Entry 6XRT (electron microscopy, 3.90 A resolution); this record covers chains F and C of the 8 polymer chains in the assembly.

[Chain F]
Molecule: Envelope glycoprotein gp160
Source organism: Human immunodeficiency virus 1
Reference sequence: Q2N0S6 (Q2N0S6_9HIV1); the construct lacks a stretch of the UniProt sequence and is renumbered around it, so the offset changes along the chain: 31-141 = UniProt 30-140; 150-185 = UniProt 141-176; 188-309 = UniProt 187-308; 312-321 = UniProt 309-318; 2 more segments
Amino-acid sequence (476 residues; row label = number of the first residue in the row; note: 13 numbers in that range are skipped by the numbering (no residue carries them; nothing is unmodelled there); a row labelled like 185A-185J holds insertion residues (185A, then the next letters in order)):
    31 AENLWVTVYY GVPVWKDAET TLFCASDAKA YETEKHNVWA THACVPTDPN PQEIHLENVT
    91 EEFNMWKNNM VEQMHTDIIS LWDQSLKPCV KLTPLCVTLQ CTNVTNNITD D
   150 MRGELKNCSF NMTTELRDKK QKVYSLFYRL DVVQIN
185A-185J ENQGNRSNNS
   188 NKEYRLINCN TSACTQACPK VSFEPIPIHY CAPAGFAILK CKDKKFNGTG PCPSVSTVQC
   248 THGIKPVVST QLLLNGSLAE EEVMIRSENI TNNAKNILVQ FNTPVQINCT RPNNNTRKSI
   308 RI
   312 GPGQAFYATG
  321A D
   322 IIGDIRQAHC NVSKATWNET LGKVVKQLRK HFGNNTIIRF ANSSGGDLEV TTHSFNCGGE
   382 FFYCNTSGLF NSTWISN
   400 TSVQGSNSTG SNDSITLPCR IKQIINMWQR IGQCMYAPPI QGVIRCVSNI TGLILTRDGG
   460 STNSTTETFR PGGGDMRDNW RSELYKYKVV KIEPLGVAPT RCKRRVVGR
Not modelled in the structure: 31, 59-65, 185A-185J, 400-410, 507-508
Construct notes: conflict Cys201 (Ile200 in Q2N0S6), Asn332 (Thr330 in Q2N0S6), Cys433 (Ala430 in Q2N0S6), Cys501 (Ala498 in Q2N0S6)
Disulfide bonds: Cys54-Cys74, Cys119-Cys205, Cys126-Cys196, Cys131-Cys157, Cys201-Cys433, Cys218-Cys247, Cys228-Cys239, Cys296-Cys331, Cys378-Cys445, Cys385-Cys418
Covalently attached groups: N-acetylglucosamine (NAG) linked to Asn88, Asn133, Asn156, Asn197, Asn234, Asn276, Asn295, Asn301, Asn332, Asn339, Asn355, Asn363, Asn386, Asn392, Asn448; glycan linked to Asn160, Asn262
From the paper describing this entry:
  - post-translational modification sites: Asn160
  - mutagenesis - R166G (>100-fold), R166K (5-fold), R166S (>100-fold), R166T (>100-fold): decreased binding to mature rhesus bNAb mAbs

[Chain C]
Molecule: HIV-1 Envelope Glycoprotein BG505 SOSIP.664 gp41
Source organism: Human immunodeficiency virus 1
Reference sequence: Q2N0S6 (Q2N0S6_9HIV1); residues 512-664 here correspond to UniProt positions 509-661 (UniProt number = residue number - 3)
Amino-acid sequence (153 residues; numbered 512 to 664; the number before each row is that of its first residue):
   512 AVGIGAVFLG FLGAAGSTMG AASMTLTVQA RNLLSGIVQQ QSNLLRAPEA QQHLLKLTVW
   572 GIKQLQARVL AVERYLRDQQ LLGIWGCSGK LICCTNVPWN SSWSNRNLSE IWDNMTWLQW
   632 DKEISNYTQI IYGLLEESQN QQEKNEQDLL ALD
Not modelled in the structure: 512-517, 547-567
Construct notes: engineered mutation Pro559 (Ile556 in Q2N0S6), Cys605 (Thr602 in Q2N0S6)
Disulfide bonds: Cys598-Cys604
Covalently attached groups: N-acetylglucosamine (NAG) linked to Asn611, Asn618

[Interface between chain F and chain C]
Contacting residue pairs (5):
  Arg500(F) with Gln658(C), hydrogen bond (side chain-backbone); Leu661(C); Ala662(C); Asp664(C)
  Lys502(F) with Leu661(C)
Interface residues without a listed pair, chain F (4 interface residues in all): Thr499, Cys501
Interface residues without a listed pair, chain C (5 interface residues in all): Asp659

[Summary]
Chain F and chain C form an interface of 4 and 5 residues respectively, with 1 hydrogen bond. Its one
hydrogen-bonded contact is Arg500(F)-Gln658(C). From the paper: R166G, R166K and R166S of chain F, among
others, reduce binding to mature rhesus bNAb mAbs; a modification site at Asn160(F).
Here chain F is Envelope glycoprotein gp160 and chain C is HIV-1 Envelope Glycoprotein BG505 SOSIP.664 gp41,
both from Human immunodeficiency virus 1. Entry 6XRT (Cryo-EM structure of SHIV-elicited RHA1.V2.01 in complex
with HIV-1 Env BG505 DS-SOSIP.664) was determined by electron microscopy (same publication as 6XCJ).
